PDB entry 1TWX | X-ray diffraction, 2.40 A resolution | chains A and B of the 3 polymer chains in the assembly

Chain A:
Molecule: Prothrombin
Source organism: Homo sapiens
Notes: EC 3.4.21.5; fragment: light chain
UniProt: P00734 (THRB_HUMAN); aligned to UniProt positions 334-347 over residues 1-14 (the alignment contains insertions or deletions, so no single offset holds)
Chain sequence (28 residues; numbered 1 to 14 plus 14 insertion-coded residues; the number before each row is that of its first residue; a row labelled like 14A-14L holds insertion residues (14A, then the next letters in order)):
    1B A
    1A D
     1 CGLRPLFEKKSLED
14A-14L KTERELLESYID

Chain B:
Molecule: Prothrombin
Source organism: Homo sapiens
Notes: EC 3.4.21.5; fragment: heavy chain
UniProt: P00734 (THRB_HUMAN); the construct lacks a stretch of the UniProt sequence and is renumbered around it, so the offset changes along the chain: 16-36 = UniProt 364-384; 37-60 = UniProt 386-409; 61-77 = UniProt 419-435; 78-97 = UniProt 437-456; 7 more segments
Chain sequence (259 residues; each row starts with the number of its first residue; note: 3 numbers in that range are skipped by the numbering (no residue carries them; nothing is unmodelled there); a row labelled like 60A-60I holds insertion residues (60A, then the next letters in order)):
    16 IVEGSDAEIGMSPWQVMLFRK
   36A S
    37 PQELLCGASLISDRWVLTAAHCLL
60A-60I YPPWDKNFT
    61 ENDLLVRIGKHSRTRYE
   77A R
    78 NIEKISMLEKIYIHPRYNWR
   97A E
    98 NLDRDIALMKLKKPVAFSDYIHPVCLPDRETA
129A-129C ASL
   130 LQAGYKGRVTGWGNLKET
147A-147G WTANVGK
   150 GQPSVLQVVNLPIVERPVCKDSTRIRITDNMFCAG
  184A Y
   185 KP
186A-186D DEGK
   187 RGDACEGDSGGPFVMKSP
204A-204B FN
   205 NRWYQMGIVSWGE
   219 GCA
  221A R
   222 KGKYGFYTHVFRLKKWIQKVIDQFGE
Not modelled in the structure: 147A-147G
Cystine bridges: Cys-42/Cys-58, Cys-168/Cys-182, Cys-191/Cys-220
Glycans and other covalent adducts: N-acetylglucosamine (NAG) linked to Asn-60G
Sequence notes: engineered mutation Ala-183 (Asp595 in P00734), Lys-185 (Asp597 in P00734)
UniProt features mapped onto this chain:
  - region: Ala-183 to Val-200 (High affinity receptor-binding region which is also known as the TP508 peptide)
  - active site (Charge relay system): His-57, Asp-102, Ser-195
  - glycosylation: Asn-60G (N-linked (GlcNAc...) (complex) asparagine)

Chain A / chain B interface:
Inter-chain disulfides: Cys-1(A)/Cys-122(B)
Contacting residue pairs - 54 pairs, chain A then chain B:
  Cys-1(A) with His-119(B); Pro-120(B); Val-121(B); Cys-122(B), disulfide; Arg-206(B)
  Asp-1A(A) with His-119(B), salt bridge; Arg-206(B)
  Ala-1B(A) with Arg-206(B), hydrogen bond (backbone-side chain)
  Gly-2(A) with Trp-29(B); Pro-120(B), hydrogen bond (backbone-backbone); Val-121(B); Cys-122(B), hydrogen bond (backbone-side chain); Arg-206(B); Trp-207(B), hydrogen bond (backbone-backbone)
  Leu-3(A) with His-119(B), hydrogen bond (backbone-side chain); Arg-206(B)
  Arg-4(A) with Met-26(B), hydrogen bond (side chain-backbone); Pro-28(B); Trp-29(B); Arg-137(B); Trp-207(B)
  Pro-5(A) with Ser-115(B); Asp-116(B)
  Leu-6(A) with Ile-24(B); Asp-116(B)
  Phe-7(A) with Glu-23(B); Ile-24(B); Met-26(B), hydrophobic
  Glu-8(A) with Lys-202(B), salt bridge; Asn-205(B); Trp-207(B), hydrogen bond
  Asp-14(A) with Glu-23(B); Met-26(B); Arg-137(B), salt bridge; Trp-207(B)
  Lys-14A(A) with Glu-23(B), hydrogen bond (backbone-side chain)
  Thr-14B(A) with Arg-137(B), hydrogen bond; Asn-159(B), hydrogen bond
  Glu-14C(A) with Arg-137(B); Lys-202(B), salt bridge
  Glu-14E(A) with Lys-135(B), salt bridge; Asn-159(B), hydrogen bond; Tyr-184A(B), hydrogen bond
  Leu-14F(A) with Asn-159(B); Trp-207(B), hydrophobic
  Leu-14G(A) with Lys-202(B); Pro-204(B), hydrophobic
  Ser-14I(A) with Gly-133(B); Tyr-134(B); Lys-135(B), hydrogen bond (side chain-backbone)
  Tyr-14J(A) with Leu-129C(B), hydrophobic; Tyr-134(B), hydrophobic; Lys-202(B), hydrogen bond (side chain-backbone); Pro-204(B)
Interface residues without a listed pair, chain A (20 interface residues in all): Lys-9
Interface residues without a listed pair, chain B (26 interface residues in all): Gly-25, Met-201, Ser-203

In short:
20 residues of chain A and 26 residues of chain B are in contact, with 1 disulfide bond, 14 hydrogen bonds and
5 salt bridges. Polar contacts include Asp-1A(A)/His-119(B), Glu-8(A)/Lys-202(B) and Glu-14E(A)/Lys-135(B).
N-acetylglucosamine is covalently linked to Asn-60G(B).
Chain A is Prothrombin and chain B is Prothrombin, both from Homo sapiens; the structure, Crystal structure of
the thrombin mutant D221A/D222K, was determined by X-ray diffraction.
